Entry 7XKR (electron microscopy, 2.60 A resolution); this record covers chains C and F of the 8 polymer chains in the assembly.

== Chain C ==
Name: ATP synthase subunit alpha
Organism: Bacillus sp. PS3
Notes: EC 7.1.2.2
Reference sequence: A0A0M3VGF9 (A0A0M3VGF9_BACP3); residue numbers follow UniProt; this construct covers 1-502
Amino-acid sequence (502 residues; each row starts with the number of its first residue):
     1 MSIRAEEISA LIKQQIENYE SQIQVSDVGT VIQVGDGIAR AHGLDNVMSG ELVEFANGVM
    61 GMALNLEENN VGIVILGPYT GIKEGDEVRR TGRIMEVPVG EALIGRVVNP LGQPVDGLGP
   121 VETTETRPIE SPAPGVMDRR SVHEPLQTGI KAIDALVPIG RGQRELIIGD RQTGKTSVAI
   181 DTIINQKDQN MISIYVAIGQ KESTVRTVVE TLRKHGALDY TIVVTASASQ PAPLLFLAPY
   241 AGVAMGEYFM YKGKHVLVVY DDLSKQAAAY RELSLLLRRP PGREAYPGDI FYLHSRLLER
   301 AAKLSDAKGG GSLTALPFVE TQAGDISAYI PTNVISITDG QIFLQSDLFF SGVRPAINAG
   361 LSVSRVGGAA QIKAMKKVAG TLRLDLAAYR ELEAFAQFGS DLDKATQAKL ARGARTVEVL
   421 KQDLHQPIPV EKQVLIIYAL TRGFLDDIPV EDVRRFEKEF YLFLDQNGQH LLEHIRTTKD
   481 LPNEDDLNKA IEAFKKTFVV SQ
Unresolved in the structure: 1-23, 502
Sequence notes: conflict Pro132 (Arg in A0A0M3VGF9), Ser193 (Cys in A0A0M3VGF9), Phe463 (Trp in A0A0M3VGF9)
Ion coordination: Mg2+: Thr176 (together with ATP)
Ligand contacts: ATP (adenosine-5'-triphosphate): Asp170, Arg171, Gln172, Thr173, Gly174, Lys175, Thr176, Ser177, Glu320, Phe349, Arg354, Pro355, Gln422, Asp423, Leu424

== Chain F ==
Name: ATP synthase subunit beta
Organism: Bacillus sp. PS3
Notes: EC 7.1.2.2
Reference sequence: A0A0M4U1P9 (A0A0M4U1P9_BACP3); numbering as in UniProt (aligned over 1-473)
Amino-acid sequence (484 residues; numbered -10 to 473; the number before each row is that of its first residue; numbers below 1 keep their minus sign (Met-10 is residue -10)):
   -10 MHHHHHHHHH HMTRGRVIQV MGPVVDVKFE NGHLPAIYNA LKIQHKARNE NEVDIDLTLE
    50 VALHLGDDTV RTIAMASTDG LIRGMEVIDT GAPISVPVGE VTLGRVFNVL GEPIDLEGDI
   110 PADARRDPIH RPAPKFEELA TEVEILETGI KVVDLLAPYI KGGKIGLFGG AGVGKTVLIQ
   170 ELIHNIAQEH GGISVFAGVG ERTREGNDLY HEMKDSGVIS KTAMVFGQMN EPPGARMRVA
   230 LTGLTMAEYF RDEQGQDVLL FIDNIFRFTQ AGSEVSALLG RMPSAVGYQP TLATEMGQLQ
   290 ERITSTAKGS ITSIQAIYVP ADDYTDPAPA TTFSHLDATT NLERKLAEMG IYPAVDPLAS
   350 TSRALAPEIV GEEHYQVARK VQQTLQRYKE LQDIIAILGM DELSDEDKLV VHRARRIQFF
   410 LSQNFHVAEQ FTGQPGSYVP VKETVRGFKE ILEGKYDHLP EDAFRLVGRI EEVVEKAKAM
   470 GVEV
Unresolved in the structure: -10 to 0, 472-473
Sequence notes: initiating methionine (-10); expression tag (-9 to 0)
Ion coordination: Mg2+: Thr165 (together with ADP)
Ligand contacts: ADP (adenosine-5'-diphosphate): Gly159, Ala160, Gly161, Val162, Gly163, Lys164, Thr165, Val166, Arg191, Tyr341, Phe414, Ala417, Phe420

== How chain C and chain F interact ==
Pairs across the interface (72; chain C residue first):
  Ile32(C) - Gly55(F)
  Gln33(C) - His53(F)
  Gln33(C) - Leu54(F)
  Val34(C) - Ile26(F)  hydrophobic
  Val34(C) - Leu52(F)
  Val34(C) - His53(F)  hydrogen bond (backbone-backbone)
  Gly35(C) - Leu52(F)
  Asp36(C) - Leu52(F)
  Asp36(C) - Arg270(F)  salt bridge
  Tyr79(C) - Ile26(F)  hydrophobic
  Tyr79(C) - Tyr27(F)
  Thr80(C) - Tyr27(F)
  Lys83(C) - Leu23(F)  hydrogen bond (side chain-backbone)
  Lys83(C) - Ala25(F)
  Lys83(C) - His53(F)
  Glu84(C) - Leu23(F)
  Glu84(C) - His53(F)  hydrogen bond (backbone-side chain)
  Glu84(C) - Gly55(F)
  Glu84(C) - Asp56(F)  hydrogen bond (side chain-backbone)
  Glu84(C) - Asp57(F)  hydrogen bond (side chain-backbone)
  Val115(C) - Phe125(F)  hydrophobic
  Asp116(C) - Phe125(F)
  Arg171(C) - Phe322(F)
  Arg171(C) - Thr328(F)
  Arg171(C) - Ala348(F)
  Arg171(C) - Thr350(F)  hydrogen bond
  Gln172(C) - Thr350(F)
  Lys201(C) - Glu290(F)
  Lys201(C) - His324(F)
  Lys201(C) - Asp326(F)  salt bridge
  Glu202(C) - Phe125(F)
  Glu202(C) - Leu128(F)
  Glu202(C) - Glu290(F)  hydrogen bond (backbone-side chain)
  Ser203(C) - Leu128(F)
  Arg206(C) - Phe125(F)  hydrogen bond (side chain-backbone)
  Arg206(C) - Glu126(F)
  Arg206(C) - Leu128(F)  hydrogen bond (side chain-backbone)
  Arg206(C) - Thr130(F)
  Thr207(C) - Thr130(F)
  Ser227(C) - Glu290(F)
  Ala228(C) - Gly286(F)
  Ala228(C) - His324(F)
  Ser229(C) - Gln287(F)
  Ser229(C) - Glu290(F)
  Arg271(C) - Ser273(F)
  Arg271(C) - Ala274(F)
  Glu272(C) - Pro279(F)
  Glu272(C) - Thr280(F)
  Glu272(C) - Thr283(F)  hydrogen bond
  Leu275(C) - Met271(F)  hydrophobic
  Leu275(C) - Pro272(F)
  Arg278(C) - Gly269(F)  hydrogen bond (side chain-backbone)
  Arg278(C) - Met271(F)
  Arg279(C) - Met271(F)
  Pro281(C) - Met271(F)  hydrophobic
  Glu284(C) - Ala274(F)
  Ala285(C) - Ser273(F)
  Ala285(C) - Ala274(F)
  Gln322(C) - Ala319(F)
  Asp347(C) - Gln375(F)
  Phe350(C) - Leu347(F)
  Phe350(C) - Gln371(F)
  Phe350(C) - Gln372(F)
  Phe350(C) - Gln375(F)
  Ser351(C) - Gln372(F)  hydrogen bond (backbone-side chain)
  Arg354(C) - Arg368(F)
  Gln397(C) - Arg376(F)  hydrogen bond
  Gln397(C) - Ile383(F)
  Gln397(C) - Asp396(F)
  Phe398(C) - Leu387(F)  hydrophobic
  Phe398(C) - Glu391(F)
  Gly399(C) - Glu391(F)  hydrogen bond (backbone-backbone)
Also at the interface, not in a pair above, chain C (49 interface residues in all): Val107, Gly117, Gly199, Gln200, Val205, Glu210, Ala232, Lys265, Leu276, Ala323, Phe349, Gly352
Also at the interface, not in a pair above, chain F (52 interface residues in all): Pro24, Thr58, Ala122, Thr293, Tyr313, Thr314, Ser323, Leu325, Tyr364

== Overview ==
Chain C and chain F form an interface of 49 and 52 residues respectively; the contacts include 14 hydrogen
bonds and 2 salt bridges. Among the polar pairs are Asp36(C)-Arg270(F), Lys201(C)-Asp326(F) and
Lys83(C)-Leu23(F). Bound to chain C: ATP. Chain F binds ADP.
Here chain C is ATP synthase subunit alpha and chain F is ATP synthase subunit beta, both from Bacillus sp.
PS3. Entry 7XKR (F1 domain of FoF1-ATPase with the up form of epsilon subunit from Bacillus PS3) was
determined by electron microscopy (same publication as 7XKH, 7XKO, 7XKP and 7XKQ).
